Entry 6HTD (X-ray diffraction, 3.00 A resolution); this record covers chains H and Z of the 28 polymer chains in the assembly.

== Chain H ==
Name: Proteasome subunit beta type-7
Organism: Homo sapiens
Notes: EC 3.4.25.1
UniProtKB: Q99436 (PSB7_HUMAN); residues 1-234 here correspond to UniProt positions 44-277 (UniProt number = residue number + 43)
Chain sequence (234 residues; each row starts with the number of its first residue):
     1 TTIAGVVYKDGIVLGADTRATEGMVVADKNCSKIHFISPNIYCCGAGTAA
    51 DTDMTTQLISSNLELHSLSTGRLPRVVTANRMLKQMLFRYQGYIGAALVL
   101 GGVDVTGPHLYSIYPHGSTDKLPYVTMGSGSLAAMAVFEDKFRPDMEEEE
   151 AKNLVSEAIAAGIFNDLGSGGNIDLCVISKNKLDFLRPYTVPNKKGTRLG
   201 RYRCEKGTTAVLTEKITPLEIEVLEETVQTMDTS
Not modelled in the structure: 220-234
Construct notes: engineered mutation Gly171 (Ser214 in Q99436)
Covalently attached groups: compound GQH linked to Thr1
Small-molecule neighbours: GQH ((2S)-N-[(2S)-1-[[(2S)-1-[4-(aminomethyl)phenyl]-4-methylsulfonyl-butan-2-yl]amino]-1-oxidanylidene-propan-2-yl]-2-[[(2S)-2-azido-3-phenyl-propanoyl]amino]-4-methyl-pentanamide): Arg19, Ala20, Thr21, Glu22, Ala27, Cys31, Ser32, Lys33, His35, Gly45, Ala46, Gly47, Thr48, Ala49, Thr52, Asp53, Gly128, Ser129
Curated features (UniProtKB/Swiss-Prot):
  - active site: Thr1 (Nucleophile)
From the paper describing this entry:
  - binding site for GQH: Asp53
  - specificity-determining residues: Asp53
  - mutagenesis - S171G: increased growth
  - mutagenesis - G45A: unchanged growth

== Chain Z ==
Name: Proteasome subunit beta type-6
Organism: Saccharomyces cerevisiae (strain ATCC 204508 / S288c)
Notes: EC 3.4.25.1
UniProtKB: P23724 (PSB6_YEAST); residues 1-222 here correspond to UniProt positions 20-241 (UniProt number = residue number + 19)
Chain sequence (222 residues; each row starts with the number of its first residue):
     1 QFNPYGDNGGTILGIAGEDFAVLAGDTRNITDYSINSRYEPKVFDCGDNI
    51 VMSANGFAADGDALVKRFKNSVKWYHFDHNDKKLSINSAARNIQHLLYGK
   101 RFFPYYVHTIIAGLDEDGKGAVYSFDPVGSYEREQCRAGGAAASLIMPFL
   151 DNQVNFKNQYEPGTNGKVKKPLKYLSVEEVIKLVRDSFTSATERHIQVGD
   201 GLEILIVTKDGVRKEFYELKRD
Ion coordination: Mg2+ near Val198 (its only coordinating residue here)
Small-molecule neighbours: GQH ((2S)-N-[(2S)-1-[[(2S)-1-[4-(aminomethyl)phenyl]-4-methylsulfonyl-butan-2-yl]amino]-1-oxidanylidene-propan-2-yl]-2-[[(2S)-2-azido-3-phenyl-propanoyl]amino]-4-methyl-pentanamide): Pro104, Tyr106, Asp126, Pro127, Val128, Ser130, Glu132

== How chain H and chain Z interact ==
Residue-residue contacts - 54 pairs, chain H then chain Z:
  Arg19(H) - Ile196(Z)
  Arg19(H) - Lys220(Z)
  Arg19(H) - Asp222(Z)  salt bridge
  Met24(H) - Arg194(Z)
  Met24(H) - His195(Z)
  Met24(H) - Ile196(Z)  hydrogen bond (backbone-backbone)
  Met24(H) - Gln197(Z)  hydrogen bond
  Val25(H) - Arg194(Z)
  Val26(H) - Glu193(Z)
  Val26(H) - Arg194(Z)  hydrogen bond (backbone-side chain)
  Val26(H) - Ile196(Z)  hydrophobic
  Ala27(H) - Arg194(Z)  hydrogen bond (backbone-side chain)
  Lys29(H) - Glu193(Z)  salt bridge
  Lys29(H) - Arg194(Z)
  Ile163(H) - Asp222(Z)
  Phe164(H) - Ile35(Z)
  Phe164(H) - Arg38(Z)  hydrogen bond (backbone-side chain)
  Phe164(H) - Arg221(Z)
  Asn165(H) - Tyr33(Z)
  Asn165(H) - Arg38(Z)
  Asp166(H) - Tyr33(Z)
  Asp166(H) - Asp222(Z)
  Leu167(H) - Arg28(Z)
  Leu167(H) - Ile30(Z)  hydrophobic
  Leu167(H) - Asp32(Z)
  Leu167(H) - Tyr33(Z)  hydrogen bond (backbone-backbone)
  Leu167(H) - Ile35(Z)  hydrophobic
  Leu167(H) - Ile196(Z)
  Gly168(H) - Tyr33(Z)
  Ser169(H) - Asp222(Z)
  Gly170(H) - Asp222(Z)
  Gly171(H) - Asp222(Z)  hydrogen bond (backbone-side chain)
  Asn193(H) - Lys220(Z)
  Asn193(H) - Asp222(Z)  hydrogen bond
  Gly196(H) - Thr189(Z)
  Gly196(H) - Glu193(Z)  hydrogen bond (backbone-side chain)
  Arg198(H) - Asp186(Z)
  Leu199(H) - Arg185(Z)
  Leu199(H) - Asp186(Z)  hydrogen bond (backbone-side chain)
  Gly200(H) - Asp186(Z)  hydrogen bond (backbone-side chain)
  Tyr202(H) - Phe149(Z)  hydrophobic
  Tyr202(H) - Gln153(Z)  hydrogen bond (backbone-side chain)
  Tyr202(H) - Lys182(Z)
  Tyr202(H) - Leu183(Z)  hydrophobic
  Tyr202(H) - Asp186(Z)  hydrogen bond
  Cys204(H) - Gln159(Z)
  Lys206(H) - Pro162(Z)
  Gly207(H) - Pro162(Z)
  Thr208(H) - Gln159(Z)
  Thr208(H) - Tyr160(Z)  hydrogen bond (backbone-backbone)
  Thr209(H) - Asn165(Z)
  Ala210(H) - Tyr160(Z)  hydrophobic
  Ala210(H) - Gly166(Z)
  Val211(H) - Asn165(Z)
Other interface residues (no listed pair), chain H (35 interface residues in all): Thr21, Gly23, Asp28, Ser129, Lys194, Lys195, Thr197
Other interface residues (no listed pair), chain Z (31 interface residues in all): Ser34, Asn158, Glu161, Gly163, Ser190

== In short ==
The interface between chain H and chain Z involves 35 residues on one side and 31 on the other; the contacts
include 14 hydrogen bonds and 2 salt bridges. Polar contacts include Arg19(H)-Asp222(Z), Lys29(H)-Glu193(Z)
and Met24(H)-Gln197(Z). The paper reports a binding site for GQH at Asp53(H); S171G of chain H increases
growth.
Chain H is Proteasome subunit beta type-7 (Homo sapiens) and chain Z is Proteasome subunit beta type-6
(Saccharomyces cerevisiae (strain ATCC 204508 / S288c)); the structure, Yeast 20S proteasome with human beta2c
(S171G) in complex with 4, was determined by X-ray diffraction together with 6HTB, 6HTC, 6HTP, 6HTR, 6HUB,
6HUC and 30 further entries from the same study.
